PDB entry 8D2X | electron microscopy, 3.40 A resolution | chains A and C of the 3 polymer chains in the assembly

# Chain A
Molecule: Sodium-dependent lysophosphatidylcholine symporter 1-B
Source organism: Danio rerio
UniProt: Q6DEJ6 (NLS1B_DANRE); numbering as in UniProt (aligned over 22-509)
Amino-acid sequence (508 residues; row label = number of the first residue in the row):
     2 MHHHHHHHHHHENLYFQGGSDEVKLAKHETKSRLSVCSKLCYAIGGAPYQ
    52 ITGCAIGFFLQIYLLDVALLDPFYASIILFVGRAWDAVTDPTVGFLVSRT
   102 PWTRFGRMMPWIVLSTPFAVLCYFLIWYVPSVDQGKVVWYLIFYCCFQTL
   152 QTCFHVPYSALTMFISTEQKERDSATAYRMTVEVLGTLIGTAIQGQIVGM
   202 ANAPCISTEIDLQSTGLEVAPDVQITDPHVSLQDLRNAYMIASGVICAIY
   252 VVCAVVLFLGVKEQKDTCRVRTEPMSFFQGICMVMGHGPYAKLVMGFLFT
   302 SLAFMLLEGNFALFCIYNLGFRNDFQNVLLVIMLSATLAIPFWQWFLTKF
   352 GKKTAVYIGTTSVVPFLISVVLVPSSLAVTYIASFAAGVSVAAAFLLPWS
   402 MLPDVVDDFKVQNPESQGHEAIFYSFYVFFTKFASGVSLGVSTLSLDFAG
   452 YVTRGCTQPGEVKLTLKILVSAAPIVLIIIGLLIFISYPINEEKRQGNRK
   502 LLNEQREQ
Disordered / not traced: 2-32, 215-229, 508-509
Differences from the reference sequence: initiating methionine (2); expression tag (3-21); engineered mutation Gln-214 (Asn in Q6DEJ6), Gln-225 (Asn in Q6DEJ6), Gln-509 (Asn in Q6DEJ6)
Residues lining bound ligands: LysoPC(18:3(9Z,12Z,15Z)) (ZGS; [(2R)-2-oxidanyl-3-[oxidanyl-[2-(trimethyl-$l4-azanyl)ethoxy]phosphoryl]oxy-propyl] (9Z,12Z,15Z)-octadeca-9,12,15-trienoate): Met-181, Thr-182, Val-185, Leu-186, Thr-338, Ile-341, Gln-345, Leu-397, Trp-400, Pro-404, Val-407
From the paper describing this entry:
  - binding site for LysoPC(18:3(9Z,12Z,15Z)): Ile-341, Gln-345, Trp-400

# Chain C
Molecule: FAB heavy chain
Source organism: Mus musculus
Notes: antibody fragment or engineered binder
Amino-acid sequence (203 residues; each row starts with the number of its first residue):
     1 ASKLELSGPAEPRGSKSAQITCKAKGFPEARFWVFWLFQRAAALDWPAAN
    51 FSGGPVQFESRFQGNASLKGSQAQANAELNIGALGSSTATYRCGWKLANG
   101 GFFPSWGGANVNGAAGAKAPAVYPVEISGAGTGSVTLGCLVKGYNAKPNL
   151 TWPGASGALTFPSELNGALWNLASAVTGSGFPSATCAVGFGAATDVDKKV
   201 AAA
Disulfides: Cys-22/Cys-93, Cys-139/Cys-186

# Interface between chain A and chain C
Residue-residue contacts (20; chain A residue first):
  Asp-72(A) / Leu-97(C)
  Asp-72(A) / Asn-99(C)
  Pro-73(A) / Asn-99(C)
  Glu-210(A) / Trp-33(C)
  Glu-210(A) / Phe-35(C)
  Glu-210(A) / Trp-46(C)
  Glu-210(A) / Ala-49(C)
  Glu-210(A) / Gln-57(C)
  Glu-210(A) / Lys-96(C)
  Leu-213(A) / Trp-46(C)  hydrophobic
  Leu-213(A) / Gln-57(C)  hydrogen bond (backbone-side chain)
  Leu-213(A) / Phe-58(C)
  Asp-448(A) / Asn-99(C)
  Phe-449(A) / Arg-31(C)
  Gly-451(A) / Ala-98(C)
  Tyr-452(A) / Ala-98(C)
  Tyr-452(A) / Asn-99(C)  hydrogen bond (backbone-side chain)
  Val-453(A) / Asn-99(C)
  Thr-454(A) / Asn-99(C)  hydrogen bond (backbone-backbone)
  Glu-462(A) / Phe-51(C)
Other interface residues (no listed pair), chain A (12 interface residues in all): Ile-207
Other interface residues (no listed pair), chain C (13 interface residues in all): Gly-100

# Overview
The interface between chain A and chain C involves 12 residues on one side and 13 on the other; the contacts
include 3 hydrogen bonds. Polar contacts include Leu-213(A)/Gln-57(C), Tyr-452(A)/Asn-99(C) and
Thr-454(A)/Asn-99(C). Ligands of chain A: LysoPC(18:3(9Z,12Z,15Z)). From the paper: a binding site for
LysoPC(18:3(9Z,12Z,15Z)) at Ile-341(A), Gln-345(A) and Trp-400(A).
Here chain A is Sodium-dependent lysophosphatidylcholine symporter 1-B (Danio rerio) and chain C is FAB heavy
chain (Mus musculus). Entry 8D2X (Zebrafish MFSD2A isoform B in inward open ligand 3C conformation) was
determined by electron microscopy (same publication as 8D2S, 8D2T, 8D2U, 8D2V and 8D2W).
